9BBC - chains A and X of the 8 polymer chains in the assembly; structure by electron microscopy, 3.30 A resolution.

# Chain A
Molecule: TCRa
From: Homo sapiens
Sequence (273 residues; row label = number of the first residue in the row):
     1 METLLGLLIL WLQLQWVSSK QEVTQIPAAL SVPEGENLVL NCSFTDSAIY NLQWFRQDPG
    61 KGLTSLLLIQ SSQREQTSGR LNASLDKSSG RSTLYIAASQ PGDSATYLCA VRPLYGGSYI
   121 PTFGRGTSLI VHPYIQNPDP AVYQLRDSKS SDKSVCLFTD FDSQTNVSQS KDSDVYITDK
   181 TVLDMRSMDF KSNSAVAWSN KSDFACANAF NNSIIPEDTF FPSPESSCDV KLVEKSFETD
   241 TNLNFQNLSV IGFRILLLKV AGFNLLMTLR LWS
Not modelled in the structure: 1-20
Cystine bridges: Cys-42/Cys-109, Cys-156/Cys-206
Covalently attached groups: N-acetylglucosamine (NAG) linked to Asn-41, Asn-82, Asn-166, Asn-200, Asn-211
Reported in the primary citation:
  - post-translational modification sites: Asn-82
  - mutagenesis - S104C/V182C: decreased signaling in response to tetramers
  - mutagenesis - S104C/V182C: decreased signaling in response to peptide pulsed COS7-A2 cells
  - mutagenesis - S104C/V182C: unchanged signaling in response to PMA/IMY

# Chain X
Molecule: T-cell surface glycoprotein CD3 zeta chain
From: Homo sapiens
Reference sequence: P20963 (CD3Z_HUMAN); residues 1-164 here = UniProt positions 1-164
Sequence (164 residues; each row starts with the number of its first residue):
     1 MKWKALFTAA ILQAQLPITE AQSFGLLDPK LCYLLDGILF IYGVILTALF LRVKFSRSAD
    61 APAYQQGQNQ LYNELNLGRR EEYDVLDKRR GRDPEMGGKP QRRKNPQEGL YNELQKDKMA
   121 EAYSEIGMKG ERRRGKGHDG LYQGLSTATK DTYDALHMQA LPPR
Not modelled in the structure: 1-21, 52-164
UniProt features mapped onto this chain:
  - modified residue: Ser-58 (Phosphoserine), Tyr-64 (Phosphotyrosine), Tyr-72 (Phosphotyrosine), Tyr-83 (Phosphotyrosine), Tyr-111 (Phosphotyrosine), Tyr-123 (Phosphotyrosine), Tyr-142 (Phosphotyrosine), Tyr-153 (Phosphotyrosine)
  - mutagenesis: Asp-36 (D36E/L/V: Decreases cell surface expression of IgG Fc receptor complex)

# How chain A and chain X interact
Contacting residue pairs - 17 pairs, chain A then chain X:
  Glu-234(A) with Gln-22(X), hydrogen bond
  Lys-235(A) with Gln-22(X), hydrogen bond (backbone-backbone)
  Phe-237(A) with Gln-22(X); Ser-23(X)
  Glu-238(A) with Ser-23(X)
  Thr-239(A) with Ser-23(X), hydrogen bond (side chain-backbone); Phe-24(X), hydrogen bond (side chain-backbone); Gly-25(X); Leu-27(X)
  Leu-243(A) with Leu-27(X), hydrophobic
  Asn-244(A) with Leu-26(X); Leu-27(X)
  Asn-247(A) with Leu-26(X), hydrogen bond (side chain-backbone); Leu-27(X)
  Leu-248(A) with Leu-26(X), hydrophobic
  Ile-251(A) with Leu-35(X), hydrophobic
  Arg-254(A) with Leu-35(X)
Interface residues without a listed pair, chain A (12 interface residues in all): Ile-255
Interface residues without a listed pair, chain X (9 interface residues in all): Cys-32, Asp-36

# Overview
Chain A and chain X form an interface of 12 and 9 residues respectively; the contacts include 5 hydrogen
bonds. Among the polar pairs are Glu-234(A)/Gln-22(X), Thr-239(A)/Ser-23(X) and Thr-239(A)/Phe-24(X). UniProt
lists one mutagenesis site on chain X. The paper reports that S104C/V182C of chain A reduce signaling in
response to tetramers; a modification site at Asn-82(A).
Chain A is TCRa and chain X is T-cell surface glycoprotein CD3 zeta chain, both from Homo sapiens; the
structure, TCR GDN detergent micelle, was determined by electron microscopy (same publication as 9C3E).
